PDB entry 6CAQ | X-ray diffraction, 3.40 A resolution | chains A and M of the 23 polymer chains in the assembly

# Chain A
Molecule: 16S Ribosomal RNA rRNA
Organism: Thermus thermophilus (strain HB8 / ATCC 27634 / DSM 579)
Sequence (1522 nucleotides; row label = number of the first residue in the row; note: 42 numbers in that range are skipped by the numbering (no residue carries them; nothing is unmodelled there); a row labelled like 190A-190L holds insertion residues (190A, then the next letters in order); numbering starts at 0):
     0 UUUGUUGGAG AGUCUGAUCC UGGCUCAGGG UGAACGCUGG CGGCGUGCCU AAGACAUGCA
    60 AGUCGUGCGG G
    73 CCGCGGGGUU UU
    88 ACUCCG
    95 UGGUC
   101 AGCGGCGGAC GGGUGAGUAA CGCGUGGGU
  129A G
   130 ACCUACCCGG AAGAGGGGGA CAACCCGGGG AAACUCGGGC UAAUCCCCCA UGUGGACCCG
   190 C
190A-190L CCCUUGGGGUGU
   191 GUCCAAAGGG CUUU
   216 GCCCGCUUCC GGAUGGGCCC GCGUCCCAUC AGCUAGUUGG UGGGGUAAUG GCCCACCAAG
   276 GCGACGACGG GUAGCCGGUC UGAGAGGAUG GCCGGCCACA GGGGCACUGA GACACGGGCC
   336 CCACUCCUAC GGGAGGCAGC AGUUAGGAAU CUUCCGCAAU GGGCGCAAGC CUGACGGAGC
   396 GACGCCGCUU GGAGGAAGAA GCCCUUCGGG GUGUAAACUC CUGAA
   442 CCCGGGACGA AACCCCCGAC GA
   474 GGGGACUGAC GGUACCGGG
   494 GUAAUAGCGC CGGCCAACUC CGUGCCAGCA GCCXCGGUAA UACGGAGGGC GCGAGCGUUA
   554 CCCGGAUUCA CUGGGCGUAA AGGGCGUGUA GGCGGCCUGG GGCGUCCCAU GUGAAAGACC
   614 ACGGCUCAAC CGUGGGGGAG CGUGGGAUAC GCUCAGGCUA GACGGUGGGA GAGGGUGGUG
   674 GAAUUCCCGG AGUAGCGGUG AAAUGCGCAG AUACCGGGAG GAACGCCGAU GGCGAAGGCA
   734 GCCACCUGGU CCACCCGUGA CGCUGAGGCG CGAAAGCGUG GGGAGCAAAC CGGAUUAGAU
   794 ACCCGGGUAG UCCACGCCCU AAACGAUGCG CGCUAGGUCU CUGGGUCU
   848 CCUGGGGGCC GAAGCUAACG CGUUAAGCGC GCCGCCUGGG GAGUACGGCC GCAAGGCUGA
   908 AACUCAAAGG AAUUGACGGG GGCCCGCACA AGCGGUGGAG CAUGUGGUUU AAUUCGAAGX
   968 AACGCGAAGA ACCUUACCAG GCCUUGACAU GCUAGG
 1003A G
  1004 AACCCGGGUG AAAGCCUGGG GUGCCCC
1030A-1030D GCGA
  1031 GGGGAGCCCU AGCACAGGUG CUGCAUGGCC GUCGUCAGCU CGUGCCGUGA GGUGUUGGGU
  1091 UAAGUCCCGC AACGAGCGCA ACCCCCGCCG UUAGUUGCCA GCGGUUCGGC CGGGCACUCU
  1151 AACGGGACUG CCCGCGAAA
  1171 GCGGGAGGAA GGAGGGGACG ACGUCUGGUC AGCAUGGCCC UUACGGCCUG GGCGACACAC
  1231 GUGCUACAAU GCCCACUACA AAGCGAUGCC ACCCGGCAAC GGGGAGCUAA UCGCAAAAAG
  1291 GUGGGCCCAG UUCGGAUUGG GGUCUGCAAC CCGACCCCAU GAAGCCGGAA UCGCUAGUAA
  1351 UCGCGGAUCA G
 1361A C
  1362 CAUGCCGCGG UGAAUACGUU CCCGGGCCUU GUACACACXG CCXGUXACGC CAUGGGAGCG
  1422 GGCUCUACCC GAAGUCGCCG GG
  1446 AGCCUACGGG
  1459 CAGGCGCCGA GGGUAGGGCC CGUGACUGGG GCGAAGUCGU AACAAGGUAG CUGUACCGGA
  1519 AGGUGCGGCU GGAUCACCUC CUUUCU
Unresolved in the structure: 0-4, 1534-1538
Construct notes: conflict C13 (U131313 in 55771382)
Modified / non-standard residues: PSU (pseudouridine-5'-monophosphate) at position 516, G7M (N7-methyl-guanosine-5'-monophosphate) at position 527, M2G (N2-dimethylguanosine-5'-monophosphate) at position 966, 5MC (5-methylcytidine-5'-monophosphate) at position 967, 2MG (2N-methylguanosine-5'-monophosphate) at position 1207, 5MC (5-methylcytidine-5'-monophosphate) at position 1400, 4OC (4n,o2'-methylcytidine-5'-monophosphate) at position 1402, 5MC (5-methylcytidine-5'-monophosphate) at position 1404, 5MC (5-methylcytidine-5'-monophosphate) at position 1407, UR3 (3-methyluridine-5'-monophoshate) at position 1498, MA6 (6N-dimethyladenosine-5'-monophoshate) at position 1518, MA6 (6N-dimethyladenosine-5'-monophoshate) at position 1519, PSU (pseudouridine-5'-monophosphate) at position 1540, PSU (pseudouridine-5'-monophosphate) at position 1541
Metal / ion sites: Mg2+ site 1 near U5 (its only coordinating residue here); Mg2+ site 2: C13, G7M_527; Mg2+ site 3 near U14 (its only coordinating residue here); Mg2+ site 4 near G22 (its only coordinating residue here); Mg2+ site 5 near G38 (its only coordinating residue here); Mg2+ site 6: C48, G115; Mg2+ site 7: A59, U387; Mg2+ site 8: G61, U62; Mg2+ site 9: U83, C1543; Mg2+ site 10 near U98 (its only coordinating residue here); Mg2+ site 11 near G107 (its only coordinating residue here); Mg2+ site 12 near G111 (its only coordinating residue here); 111 more Mg2+ sites not listed
Ligand contacts: EUS (N-[(1R,2S,3S,4R,5S)-5-amino-4-{[(2S,3R)-3-amino-6-(aminomethyl)-3,4-dihydro-2H-pyran-2-yl]oxy}-2-{[3-deoxy-4-C-methyl-3-(methylamino)-beta-L-arabinopyranosyl]oxy}-3-hydroxycyclohexyl]methanesulfonamide): 5MC_1404, G1405, U1406, 5MC_1407, A1408, C1409, G1491, A1492, A1493, G1494, U1495, C1496, G1497

# Chain M
Molecule: 30S ribosomal protein S13
Organism: Thermus thermophilus (strain HB8 / ATCC 27634 / DSM 579)
UniProtKB: P80377 (RS13_THET8); numbering as in UniProt (aligned over 2-119)
Amino-acid sequence (118 residues; each row starts with the number of its first residue):
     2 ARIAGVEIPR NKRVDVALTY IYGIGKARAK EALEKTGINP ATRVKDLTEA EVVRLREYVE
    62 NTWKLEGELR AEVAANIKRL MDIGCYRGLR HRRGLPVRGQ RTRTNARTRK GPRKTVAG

# How chain A and chain M interact
Pairs across the interface - 88 pairs, chain A then chain M:
  A946(A) with Arg114(M), salt bridge to the phosphate
  G947(A) with Arg108(M), phosphate contact; Thr109(M), hydrogen bond to the phosphate; Arg114(M), salt bridge to the phosphate
  C948(A) with Asn106(M), base contact; Ala107(M), phosphate contact; Arg108(M), hydrogen bond to the phosphate; Thr109(M), hydrogen bond to the phosphate
  A949(A) with Gln101(M), phosphate contact; Asn106(M), hydrogen bond to the base
  U950(A) with Arg102(M), salt bridge to the phosphate; Thr105(M), hydrogen bond to the base; Asn106(M), hydrogen bond to the base
  G951(A) with Arg102(M), salt bridge to the phosphate; Thr105(M), base contact
  U952(A) with Arg104(M), base contact
  G953(A) with Arg104(M), salt bridge to the phosphate
  G954(A) with Arg104(M), hydrogen bond to the base
  A1225(A) with Arg102(M), phosphate contact; Thr103(M), hydrogen bond to the phosphate; Arg104(M), phosphate contact
  C1226(A) with Arg91(M), salt bridge to the phosphate; Leu96(M), phosphate contact; Thr103(M), hydrogen bond to the sugar; Arg104(M), base contact; Lys111(M), hydrogen bond to the sugar
  A1227(A) with Leu96(M), phosphate contact; Lys111(M), phosphate contact; Lys115(M), hydrogen bond to the sugar; Val117(M), base contact
  C1228(A) with Arg104(M), hydrogen bond to the base; Arg108(M), salt bridge to the phosphate; Lys111(M), salt bridge to the phosphate; Arg114(M), phosphate contact; Lys115(M), salt bridge to the phosphate; Thr116(M), hydrogen bond to the phosphate; Val117(M), sugar contact
  A1229(A) with Arg104(M), base contact; Thr105(M), base contact; Arg114(M), salt bridge to the phosphate; Thr116(M), hydrogen bond to the phosphate
  C1230(A) with Thr105(M), base contact
  G1295(A) with Arg14(M), sugar contact
  C1296(A) with Arg14(M), sugar contact
  C1297(A) with Lys13(M), salt bridge to the phosphate; Arg44(M), salt bridge to the phosphate
  U1301(A) with Tyr21(M), phosphate contact
  U1302(A) with Lys13(M), phosphate contact; Arg14(M), base contact; Val17(M), base contact; Tyr21(M), phosphate contact
  A1306(A) with Thr109(M), hydrogen bond to the sugar
  U1307(A) with Gln101(M), hydrogen bond to the phosphate; Thr109(M), sugar contact; Arg110(M), phosphate contact
  U1308(A) with His92(M), hydrogen bond to the phosphate; Pro97(M), phosphate contact; Val98(M), hydrogen bond to the phosphate; Arg99(M), salt bridge to the phosphate; Gln101(M), hydrogen bond to the phosphate; Arg110(M), sugar contact
  G1309(A) with Asn77(M), hydrogen bond to the sugar; Ile78(M), sugar contact; Arg88(M), salt bridge to the phosphate; His92(M), salt bridge to the phosphate; Val98(M), phosphate contact; Arg99(M), salt bridge to the phosphate
  G1310(A) with Asn77(M), sugar contact; Arg80(M), salt bridge to the phosphate; Arg88(M), salt bridge to the phosphate
  C1321(A) with Tyr87(M), sugar contact
  C1322(A) with Gly100(M), sugar contact
  G1323(A) with Arg99(M), phosphate contact; Gly100(M), phosphate contact
  C1328(A) with Ala28(M), phosphate contact; Arg29(M), hydrogen bond to the sugar
  A1329(A) with Tyr23(M), phosphate contact; Gly24(M), sugar contact; Ile25(M), phosphate contact; Gly26(M), hydrogen bond to the phosphate; Ala28(M), phosphate contact; Arg29(M), hydrogen bond to the phosphate; Leu70(M), sugar contact
  U1330(A) with Ile22(M), phosphate contact; Tyr23(M), phosphate contact; Ile25(M), phosphate contact; Gly26(M), phosphate contact
  A1332(A) with Thr109(M), base contact
Other interface residues (no listed pair), chain A (35 interface residues in all): G1224, C1320, G1331
Other interface residues (no listed pair), chain M (44 interface residues in all): Thr20, Lys27, Val74, Pro113

# Overview
Chain A and chain M form an interface of 35 and 44 residues respectively, with 23 hydrogen bonds and 18 salt
bridges. Polar pairs include A949(A)-Asn106(M), U950(A)-Thr105(M) and U950(A)-Asn106(M). Chain A binds
compound EUS. The Mg2+ site 2 is built by C13(A) and G7M_527(A).
Here chain A is 16S Ribosomal RNA rRNA and chain M is 30S ribosomal protein S13, both from Thermus
thermophilus (strain HB8 / ATCC 27634 / DSM 579). Entry 6CAQ (Crystal Structure of 30S ribosomal subunit from
Thermus thermophilus) was determined by X-ray diffraction.
